7QOU - chains A and B; structure by X-ray diffraction, 1.30 A resolution.

# Chain A
Molecule: Nitrile hydratase
Organism: Aeribacillus pallidus
Notes: EC 4.2.1.84; fragment: chain A
UniProtKB: Q84FS5 (Q84FS5_9BACI); residue numbers follow UniProt; this construct covers 1-216
Chain sequence (216 residues; numbered 1 to 216; the number before each row is that of its first residue):
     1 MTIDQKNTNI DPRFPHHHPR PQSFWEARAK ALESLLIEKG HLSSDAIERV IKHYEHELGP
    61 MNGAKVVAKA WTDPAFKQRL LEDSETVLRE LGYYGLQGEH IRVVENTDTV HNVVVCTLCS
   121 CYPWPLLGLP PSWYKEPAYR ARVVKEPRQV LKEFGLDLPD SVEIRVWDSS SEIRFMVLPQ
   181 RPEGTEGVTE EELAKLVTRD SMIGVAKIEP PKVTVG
Disordered / not traced: 1-9, 212-216
Differences from the reference sequence: engineered mutation Val-188 (Met in Q84FS5)
Modified positions: Cys-119 (3-sulfinoalanine; CSD); Cys-121 (3-sulfinoalanine; CSD)
Bound ions: Co2+: Ser-120, Cys-121; Mg2+: Ile-173 (shared with Asp-218(B) of chain B)
What the authors report for this chain:
  - conformationally variable residues (side-chain flip): Gln-180 to Thr-189, Glu-192
  - contacts within the chain: Glu-192/Lys-195 (salt bridge)

# Chain B
Molecule: Nitrile hydratase subunit beta
Organism: Aeribacillus pallidus
Notes: EC 4.2.1.84; fragment: chain B
UniProtKB: Q84FS6 (Q84FS6_9BACI); numbering as in UniProt (aligned over 1-229)
Chain sequence (229 residues; numbered 1 to 229; the number before each row is that of its first residue):
     1 MNGIHDVGGM DGFGKVMYVK EEEDIYFTHD WERLAFGLVA GCMAQGLGMK AFDEFRIGIE
    61 LMRPVDYLTS SYYGHWIATV AYNLVDTGVL DEKELEERTE VFLKKPDTKI PRREDPALVK
   121 LVEKALYDGL SPLREISASP RFKVGERIKT KNIHPTGHTR FPRYARVKYG VIDEVYGAHV
   181 FPDDAAHRKG ENPQYLYRVR FEAEELWGYK QKDSVYIDLW ESYMEPVSH
Disordered / not traced: 228-229
Differences from the reference sequence: engineered mutation Glu-96 (Asp in Q84FS6), Val-167 (Asp in Q84FS6)
Bound ions: Mg2+: Asp-218 (shared with Ile-173(A) of chain A)
What the authors report for this chain:
  - contacts within the chain: Glu-92/Glu-96 (hydrogen bond)
  - self-association interface (contacts with another copy of this molecule); pairs are residue here / residue on that copy: Lys-168/Asn-152

# How chain A and chain B interact
Residue-residue contacts - 214 pairs, chain A then chain B:
  Pro-15(A) / Arg-63(B)  hydrogen bond (backbone-side chain)
  His-16(A) / Arg-63(B)
  His-16(A) / Val-65(B)
  His-18(A) / Arg-63(B)  hydrogen bond (backbone-side chain)
  Pro-19(A) / Arg-63(B)
  Pro-19(A) / Asp-66(B)
  Pro-19(A) / Thr-69(B)
  Arg-20(A) / Arg-63(B)
  Arg-20(A) / Asp-66(B)  hydrogen bond (backbone-side chain)
  Gln-22(A) / Trp-31(B)
  Gln-22(A) / Thr-69(B)
  Gln-22(A) / Ser-70(B)
  Gln-22(A) / Ser-71(B)
  Ser-23(A) / Leu-103(B)
  Trp-25(A) / Trp-31(B)  hydrophobic
  Trp-25(A) / Met-62(B)  hydrophobic
  Trp-25(A) / Ser-70(B)
  Trp-25(A) / Gly-74(B)
  Trp-25(A) / Ile-77(B)
  Trp-25(A) / Ala-78(B)  hydrophobic
  Glu-26(A) / Trp-31(B)
  Ala-27(A) / Thr-99(B)
  Ala-27(A) / Phe-102(B)
  Ala-27(A) / Leu-103(B)  hydrophobic
  Arg-28(A) / Ile-77(B)
  Arg-28(A) / Leu-95(B)
  Arg-28(A) / Glu-96(B)  salt bridge
  Arg-28(A) / Thr-99(B)  hydrogen bond
  Ala-29(A) / Leu-34(B)
  Ala-29(A) / Leu-38(B)
  Ala-29(A) / Ile-77(B)  hydrophobic
  Lys-30(A) / Leu-34(B)
  Lys-30(A) / Phe-102(B)
  Lys-30(A) / Pro-106(B)  hydrogen bond (side chain-backbone)
  Ala-31(A) / Arg-98(B)
  Ala-31(A) / Thr-99(B)
  Ala-31(A) / Phe-102(B)
  Leu-32(A) / Leu-38(B)  hydrophobic
  Leu-32(A) / Val-80(B)  hydrophobic
  Leu-32(A) / Leu-90(B)  hydrophobic
  Leu-32(A) / Leu-95(B)  hydrophobic
  Glu-33(A) / Leu-34(B)
  Glu-33(A) / Ile-110(B)
  Ser-34(A) / Arg-98(B)  hydrogen bond
  Ser-34(A) / Phe-102(B)
  Ser-34(A) / Ile-110(B)
  Ser-34(A) / Pro-111(B)
  Leu-35(A) / Leu-90(B)  hydrophobic
  Leu-35(A) / Glu-94(B)
  Leu-35(A) / Leu-95(B)  hydrophobic
  Leu-35(A) / Arg-98(B)
  Leu-36(A) / Cys-42(B)  hydrophobic
  Leu-36(A) / Leu-47(B)  hydrophobic
  Leu-36(A) / Leu-84(B)  hydrophobic
  Ile-37(A) / Pro-111(B)
  Ile-37(A) / Arg-113(B)
  Glu-38(A) / Arg-98(B)  salt bridge
  Lys-39(A) / Leu-90(B)
  Lys-39(A) / Glu-94(B)  salt bridge
  Gly-40(A) / Arg-113(B)  hydrogen bond (backbone-side chain)
  His-41(A) / Gln-45(B)  hydrogen bond (backbone-side chain)
  His-41(A) / Leu-47(B)
  His-41(A) / Val-89(B)
  His-41(A) / Leu-118(B)
  Leu-42(A) / Leu-38(B)  hydrophobic
  Leu-42(A) / Gly-41(B)
  Leu-42(A) / Gln-45(B)
  Leu-42(A) / Arg-113(B)  hydrogen bond (backbone-side chain)
  Leu-42(A) / Leu-118(B)  hydrophobic
  Ser-43(A) / Arg-113(B)
  Ser-43(A) / Asp-115(B)
  Ser-43(A) / Leu-118(B)
  Ser-44(A) / Pro-111(B)
  Ser-44(A) / Arg-112(B)
  Ser-44(A) / Arg-113(B)  hydrogen bond (backbone-backbone)
  Asp-45(A) / Arg-113(B)
  Asp-45(A) / Glu-114(B)
  Asp-45(A) / Asp-115(B)  hydrogen bond (side chain-backbone)
  Asp-45(A) / Pro-116(B)
  Asp-45(A) / Val-119(B)
  Ala-46(A) / Leu-118(B)  hydrophobic
  Ala-46(A) / Val-119(B)
  Ile-47(A) / Leu-34(B)  hydrophobic
  Arg-49(A) / Val-119(B)
  Arg-49(A) / Glu-123(B)  salt bridge
  Arg-49(A) / Tyr-127(B)  hydrogen bond
  Val-50(A) / Phe-36(B)
  Val-50(A) / Gly-37(B)
  Val-50(A) / Ala-40(B)  hydrophobic
  Val-50(A) / Val-122(B)  hydrophobic
  Ile-51(A) / Arg-33(B)
  His-53(A) / Leu-126(B)
  His-53(A) / Tyr-127(B)  hydrogen bond
  Tyr-54(A) / Phe-36(B)  hydrophobic
  Tyr-54(A) / Leu-126(B)
  Glu-55(A) / Tyr-26(B)
  Glu-55(A) / Phe-27(B)
  Glu-55(A) / Arg-33(B)  salt bridge
  Glu-57(A) / Tyr-127(B)  hydrogen bond
  Pro-60(A) / Tyr-26(B)
  Tyr-94(A) / Tyr-127(B)
  Tyr-94(A) / Asp-128(B)
  Gly-95(A) / Leu-126(B)
  Gly-95(A) / Tyr-127(B)
  Gly-95(A) / Gly-129(B)
  Leu-96(A) / Phe-52(B)  hydrophobic
  Leu-96(A) / Ala-125(B)
  Leu-96(A) / Leu-126(B)  hydrogen bond (backbone-backbone)
  Leu-96(A) / Gly-129(B)
  Leu-96(A) / Leu-130(B)  hydrophobic
  Gln-97(A) / Phe-52(B)
  Gln-97(A) / Arg-56(B)
  Glu-99(A) / Gly-129(B)
  Glu-99(A) / Leu-130(B)  hydrogen bond (side chain-backbone)
  Glu-99(A) / Ser-131(B)
  His-100(A) / Ser-131(B)  hydrogen bond
  Arg-102(A) / Glu-174(B)  salt bridge
  Arg-102(A) / Tyr-176(B)
  Arg-102(A) / Arg-198(B)
  Cys-116(A) / Arg-160(B)
  Thr-117(A) / His-5(B)
  Thr-117(A) / Val-7(B)
  Thr-117(A) / Tyr-164(B)
  Leu-118(A) / His-5(B)
  Leu-118(A) / Asp-6(B)
  Leu-118(A) / Arg-160(B)
  Cys-119(A) / Arg-56(B)
  Cys-119(A) / Arg-160(B)
  Ser-120(A) / Tyr-72(B)  hydrogen bond
  Cys-121(A) / Arg-56(B)
  Cys-121(A) / Arg-160(B)
  Trp-124(A) / Phe-52(B)  hydrophobic
  Trp-124(A) / Trp-76(B)  hydrophobic
  Leu-129(A) / Tyr-26(B)  hydrophobic
  Leu-129(A) / Phe-27(B)  hydrophobic
  Leu-129(A) / Phe-36(B)  hydrophobic
  Leu-129(A) / Tyr-73(B)
  Pro-131(A) / Asp-24(B)
  Ser-132(A) / Val-19(B)
  Ser-132(A) / Asp-24(B)  hydrogen bond
  Trp-133(A) / Val-16(B)  hydrophobic
  Trp-133(A) / Met-17(B)
  Lys-135(A) / Tyr-72(B)
  Lys-135(A) / Tyr-73(B)
  Pro-137(A) / Phe-13(B)  hydrophobic
  Ala-138(A) / Phe-13(B)
  Ala-138(A) / Gly-14(B)
  Ala-138(A) / Lys-15(B)
  Tyr-139(A) / Val-16(B)
  Arg-140(A) / His-5(B)  hydrogen bond (side chain-backbone)
  Arg-140(A) / Val-7(B)
  Arg-140(A) / Gly-8(B)
  Arg-140(A) / Tyr-67(B)  hydrogen bond
  Ala-141(A) / Val-7(B)
  Ala-141(A) / Gly-8(B)
  Ala-141(A) / Gly-9(B)  hydrogen bond (backbone-backbone)
  Ala-141(A) / Met-10(B)
  Ala-141(A) / Phe-13(B)  hydrophobic
  Arg-142(A) / Gly-14(B)  hydrogen bond (side chain-backbone)
  Arg-142(A) / Lys-15(B)
  Arg-142(A) / Val-16(B)
  Val-144(A) / Gly-8(B)
  Val-144(A) / Gly-9(B)
  Val-144(A) / Tyr-164(B)
  Val-144(A) / Trp-207(B)  hydrogen bond (backbone-side chain)
  Val-144(A) / Val-215(B)
  Lys-145(A) / Gly-9(B)  hydrogen bond (side chain-backbone)
  Lys-145(A) / Asp-11(B)  salt bridge
  Lys-145(A) / Trp-207(B)
  Lys-145(A) / Tyr-209(B)
  Pro-147(A) / Asp-213(B)
  Arg-148(A) / Gln-211(B)
  Arg-148(A) / Lys-212(B)  hydrogen bond (side chain-backbone)
  Arg-148(A) / Asp-213(B)  salt bridge
  Glu-153(A) / Lys-15(B)
  Glu-153(A) / Val-16(B)  hydrogen bond (side chain-backbone)
  Phe-154(A) / Val-16(B)  hydrophobic
  Phe-154(A) / Tyr-18(B)  hydrophobic
  Asp-160(A) / Lys-212(B)
  Glu-163(A) / Lys-212(B)
  Ile-164(A) / Lys-212(B)  hydrogen bond (backbone-backbone)
  Ile-164(A) / Asp-213(B)
  Ile-164(A) / Ser-214(B)  hydrogen bond (backbone-backbone)
  Arg-165(A) / Arg-200(B)
  Arg-165(A) / Ser-214(B)
  Arg-165(A) / Tyr-216(B)  hydrogen bond
  Val-166(A) / Ser-214(B)  hydrogen bond (backbone-backbone)
  Val-166(A) / Val-215(B)
  Val-166(A) / Tyr-216(B)  hydrogen bond (backbone-backbone)
  Trp-167(A) / Arg-198(B)
  Trp-167(A) / Tyr-216(B)
  Asp-168(A) / Tyr-164(B)  hydrogen bond
  Asp-168(A) / Tyr-216(B)  hydrogen bond (backbone-backbone)
  Ser-169(A) / Arg-160(B)  hydrogen bond (backbone-side chain)
  Ser-170(A) / Arg-160(B)  hydrogen bond (backbone-side chain)
  Ser-170(A) / Ile-217(B)
  Ser-170(A) / Asp-218(B)  hydrogen bond (side chain-backbone)
  Ser-170(A) / Trp-220(B)
  Ser-171(A) / Leu-196(B)
  Ser-171(A) / Asp-218(B)  hydrogen bond
  Ser-171(A) / Trp-220(B)
  Glu-172(A) / Phe-52(B)
  Glu-172(A) / Arg-56(B)  salt bridge
  Glu-172(A) / Pro-132(B)
  Ile-173(A) / Tyr-176(B)  hydrophobic
  Ile-173(A) / His-179(B)
  Ile-173(A) / Asp-218(B)
  Arg-174(A) / Arg-56(B)
  Phe-175(A) / Tyr-176(B)
  Thr-198(A) / Glu-21(B)
  Arg-199(A) / Glu-21(B)  hydrogen bond (backbone-side chain)
  Arg-199(A) / Asp-24(B)  salt bridge
  Asp-200(A) / Tyr-18(B)
  Asp-200(A) / Glu-21(B)  hydrogen bond (backbone-side chain)
Also at the interface, not in a pair above, chain A (91 interface residues in all): His-17, Phe-24, Val-150, Ser-161, Val-162
Also at the interface, not in a pair above, chain B (100 interface residues in all): Asp-53, Leu-68, Ala-81, Leu-133, Pro-162
The authors on this interface:
  - residue pairs: Arg-28(A)/Glu-96(B)

# Overview
91 residues of chain A and 100 residues of chain B are in contact, with 40 hydrogen bonds and 10 salt bridges.
Polar pairs include Arg-28(A)/Glu-96(B), Glu-38(A)/Arg-98(B) and Lys-39(A)/Glu-94(B). The paper describes a
contact between Arg-28(A) and Glu-96(B). From the paper: conformational variability at Gln-180(A) and
Glu-192(A); a self-association interface involving Lys-168(B).
Here chain A is Nitrile hydratase and chain B is Nitrile hydratase subunit beta, both from Aeribacillus
pallidus. Entry 7QOU (A mutant of the nitrile hydratase from Geobacillus pallidus having enhanced
thermostability) was determined by X-ray diffraction, deposited together with 7Z0V, 7QOP and 7QOV.
